4M3B - chain A; structure by X-ray diffraction, 2.00 A resolution.

# Chain A
Name: HTH-type transcriptional regulator EthR
Organism: Mycobacterium tuberculosis
UniProtKB: P96222 (ETHR_MYCTU); residue numbers follow UniProt; this construct covers 1-216
Chain sequence (216 residues; row label = number of the first residue in the row):
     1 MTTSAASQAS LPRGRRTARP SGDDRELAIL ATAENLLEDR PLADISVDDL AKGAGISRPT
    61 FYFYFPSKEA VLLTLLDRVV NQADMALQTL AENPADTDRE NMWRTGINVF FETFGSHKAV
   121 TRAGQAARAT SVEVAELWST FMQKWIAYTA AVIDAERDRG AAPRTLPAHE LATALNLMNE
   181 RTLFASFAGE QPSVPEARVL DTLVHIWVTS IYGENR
Not modelled in the structure: 1-24, 93-97, 215-216
Ligand contacts: 2B2 (4-(2-methyl-1,3-thiazol-4-yl)-N-(3,3,3-trifluoropropyl)benzamide): Leu87, Met102, Trp103, Gly106, Ile107, Phe110, Phe114, Trp138, Met142, Trp145, Tyr148, Thr149, Val152, Asn176, Asn179, Glu180, Leu183, Phe184, Trp207
Reported in the primary citation:
  - binding site for 2B2: Asn176, Asn179

# In short
Bound to chain A: compound 2B2. From the paper: a binding site for 2B2 at Asn176 and Asn179.
Chain A is HTH-type transcriptional regulator EthR (Mycobacterium tuberculosis); the structure, Rapid and
efficient design of new inhibitors of Mycobacterium tuberculosis transcriptional repressor EthR using fragment
growing ..., was determined by X-ray diffraction, deposited together with 4M3D, 4M3E, 4M3F and 4M3G.
